Entry 4V1N (electron microscopy, 7.80 A resolution (low resolution: residue-level contacts below are approximate; hydrogen-bond / salt-bridge calls are withheld)); this record covers chains B and T of the 19 polymer chains in the assembly.

Chain B:
Molecule: DNA-directed RNA polymerase II subunit RPB2
From: Saccharomyces cerevisiae
Notes: EC 2.7.7.6
Reference sequence: P08518 (RPB2_YEAST); numbering as in UniProt (aligned over 1-1224)
Amino-acid sequence (1224 residues; each row starts with the number of its first residue):
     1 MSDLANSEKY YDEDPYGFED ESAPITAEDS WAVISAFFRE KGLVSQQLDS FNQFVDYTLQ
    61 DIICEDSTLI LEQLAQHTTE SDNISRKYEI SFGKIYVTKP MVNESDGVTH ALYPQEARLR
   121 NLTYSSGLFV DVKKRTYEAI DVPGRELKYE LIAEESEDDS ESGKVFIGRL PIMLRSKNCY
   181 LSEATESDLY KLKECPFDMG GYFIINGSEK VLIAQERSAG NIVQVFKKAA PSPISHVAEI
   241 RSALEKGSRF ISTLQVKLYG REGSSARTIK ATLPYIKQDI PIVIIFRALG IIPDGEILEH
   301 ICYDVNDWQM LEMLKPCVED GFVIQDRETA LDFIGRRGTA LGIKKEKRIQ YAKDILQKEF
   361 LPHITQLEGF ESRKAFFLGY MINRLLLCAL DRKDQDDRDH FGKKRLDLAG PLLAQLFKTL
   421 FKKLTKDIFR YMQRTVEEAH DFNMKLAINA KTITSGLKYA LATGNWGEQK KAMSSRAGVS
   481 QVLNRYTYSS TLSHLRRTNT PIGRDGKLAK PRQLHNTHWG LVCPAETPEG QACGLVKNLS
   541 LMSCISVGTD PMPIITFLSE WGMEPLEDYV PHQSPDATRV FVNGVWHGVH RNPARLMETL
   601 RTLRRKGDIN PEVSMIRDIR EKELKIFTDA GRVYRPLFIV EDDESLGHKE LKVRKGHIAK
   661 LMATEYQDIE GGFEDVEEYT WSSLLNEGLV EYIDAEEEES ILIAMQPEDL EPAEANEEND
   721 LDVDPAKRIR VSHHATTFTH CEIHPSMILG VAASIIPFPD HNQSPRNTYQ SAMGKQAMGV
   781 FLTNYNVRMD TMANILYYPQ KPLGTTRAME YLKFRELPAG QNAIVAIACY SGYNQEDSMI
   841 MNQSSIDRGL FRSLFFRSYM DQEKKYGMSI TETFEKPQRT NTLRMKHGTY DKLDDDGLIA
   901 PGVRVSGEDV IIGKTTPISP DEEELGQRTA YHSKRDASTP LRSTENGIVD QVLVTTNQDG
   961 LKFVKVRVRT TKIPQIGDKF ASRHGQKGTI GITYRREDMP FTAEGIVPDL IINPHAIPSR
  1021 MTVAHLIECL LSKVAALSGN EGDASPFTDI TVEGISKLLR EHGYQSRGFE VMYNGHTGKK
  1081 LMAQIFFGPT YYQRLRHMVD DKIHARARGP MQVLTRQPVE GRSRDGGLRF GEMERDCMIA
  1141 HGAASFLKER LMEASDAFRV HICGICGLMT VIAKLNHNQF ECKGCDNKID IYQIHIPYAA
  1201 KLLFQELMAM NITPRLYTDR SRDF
Unresolved in the structure: 1-19, 142-145, 152-162, 503-508, 669-677, 716-721, 920-932
Bound ions: Zn2+: Cys1163, Cys1166, Cys1182, Cys1185

Chain T:
Molecule: Template DNA
Sequence (58 nucleotides; numbered 2 to 68; 9 numbers in that range are skipped by the numbering (no residue carries them; nothing is unmodelled there); the number before each row is that of its first residue):
     2 GCGCAGTTGT GCTATGATAT TT
    33 TACAACACAC TATTATATAC ACAGCGTGCT ACTGTT

Interface between chain B and chain T:
Pairs across the interface - 17 pairs, chain B then chain T:
  Ser208(B) - DT23(T)
  Lys210(B) - DT22(T)
  Lys210(B) - DT23(T)
  Thr791(B) - DT21(T)
  Thr791(B) - DT22(T)
  Met792(B) - DA20(T)
  Met792(B) - DT21(T)
  Arg857(B) - DA20(T)
  Arg857(B) - DT21(T)
  Arg942(B) - DT21(T)
  Gly1121(B) - DT19(T)
  Arg1122(B) - DT19(T)
  Ser1123(B) - DA20(T)
  Leu1128(B) - DA18(T)
  Arg1129(B) - DG17(T)
  Arg1129(B) - DA18(T)
  Met1133(B) - DT16(T)
Interface residues without a listed pair, chain B (18 interface residues in all): Ile205, Ala462, Val482, His1104, Gly1131, Glu1134

Summary:
The interface between chain B and chain T involves 18 residues on one side and 8 on the other. The Zn2+ site
is built by Cys1163(B), Cys1166(B), Cys1182(B) and Cys1185(B).
Here chain B is DNA-directed RNA polymerase II subunit RPB2 (Saccharomyces cerevisiae) and chain T is Template
DNA. Entry 4V1N (Architecture of the RNA polymerase II-Mediator core transcription initiation complex) was
determined by electron microscopy (same publication as 4V1M and 4V1O).
